Entry 3S17 (X-ray diffraction, 3.20 A resolution); this record covers chains A and E of the 12 polymer chains in the assembly.

== Chain A ==
Protein: DNA-directed RNA polymerase II subunit RPB1
Source organism: Saccharomyces cerevisiae
Notes: EC 2.7.7.6
UniProt: P04050 (RPB1_YEAST); residues 1-1733 here = UniProt positions 1-1733
Sequence (1733 residues; each row starts with the number of its first residue):
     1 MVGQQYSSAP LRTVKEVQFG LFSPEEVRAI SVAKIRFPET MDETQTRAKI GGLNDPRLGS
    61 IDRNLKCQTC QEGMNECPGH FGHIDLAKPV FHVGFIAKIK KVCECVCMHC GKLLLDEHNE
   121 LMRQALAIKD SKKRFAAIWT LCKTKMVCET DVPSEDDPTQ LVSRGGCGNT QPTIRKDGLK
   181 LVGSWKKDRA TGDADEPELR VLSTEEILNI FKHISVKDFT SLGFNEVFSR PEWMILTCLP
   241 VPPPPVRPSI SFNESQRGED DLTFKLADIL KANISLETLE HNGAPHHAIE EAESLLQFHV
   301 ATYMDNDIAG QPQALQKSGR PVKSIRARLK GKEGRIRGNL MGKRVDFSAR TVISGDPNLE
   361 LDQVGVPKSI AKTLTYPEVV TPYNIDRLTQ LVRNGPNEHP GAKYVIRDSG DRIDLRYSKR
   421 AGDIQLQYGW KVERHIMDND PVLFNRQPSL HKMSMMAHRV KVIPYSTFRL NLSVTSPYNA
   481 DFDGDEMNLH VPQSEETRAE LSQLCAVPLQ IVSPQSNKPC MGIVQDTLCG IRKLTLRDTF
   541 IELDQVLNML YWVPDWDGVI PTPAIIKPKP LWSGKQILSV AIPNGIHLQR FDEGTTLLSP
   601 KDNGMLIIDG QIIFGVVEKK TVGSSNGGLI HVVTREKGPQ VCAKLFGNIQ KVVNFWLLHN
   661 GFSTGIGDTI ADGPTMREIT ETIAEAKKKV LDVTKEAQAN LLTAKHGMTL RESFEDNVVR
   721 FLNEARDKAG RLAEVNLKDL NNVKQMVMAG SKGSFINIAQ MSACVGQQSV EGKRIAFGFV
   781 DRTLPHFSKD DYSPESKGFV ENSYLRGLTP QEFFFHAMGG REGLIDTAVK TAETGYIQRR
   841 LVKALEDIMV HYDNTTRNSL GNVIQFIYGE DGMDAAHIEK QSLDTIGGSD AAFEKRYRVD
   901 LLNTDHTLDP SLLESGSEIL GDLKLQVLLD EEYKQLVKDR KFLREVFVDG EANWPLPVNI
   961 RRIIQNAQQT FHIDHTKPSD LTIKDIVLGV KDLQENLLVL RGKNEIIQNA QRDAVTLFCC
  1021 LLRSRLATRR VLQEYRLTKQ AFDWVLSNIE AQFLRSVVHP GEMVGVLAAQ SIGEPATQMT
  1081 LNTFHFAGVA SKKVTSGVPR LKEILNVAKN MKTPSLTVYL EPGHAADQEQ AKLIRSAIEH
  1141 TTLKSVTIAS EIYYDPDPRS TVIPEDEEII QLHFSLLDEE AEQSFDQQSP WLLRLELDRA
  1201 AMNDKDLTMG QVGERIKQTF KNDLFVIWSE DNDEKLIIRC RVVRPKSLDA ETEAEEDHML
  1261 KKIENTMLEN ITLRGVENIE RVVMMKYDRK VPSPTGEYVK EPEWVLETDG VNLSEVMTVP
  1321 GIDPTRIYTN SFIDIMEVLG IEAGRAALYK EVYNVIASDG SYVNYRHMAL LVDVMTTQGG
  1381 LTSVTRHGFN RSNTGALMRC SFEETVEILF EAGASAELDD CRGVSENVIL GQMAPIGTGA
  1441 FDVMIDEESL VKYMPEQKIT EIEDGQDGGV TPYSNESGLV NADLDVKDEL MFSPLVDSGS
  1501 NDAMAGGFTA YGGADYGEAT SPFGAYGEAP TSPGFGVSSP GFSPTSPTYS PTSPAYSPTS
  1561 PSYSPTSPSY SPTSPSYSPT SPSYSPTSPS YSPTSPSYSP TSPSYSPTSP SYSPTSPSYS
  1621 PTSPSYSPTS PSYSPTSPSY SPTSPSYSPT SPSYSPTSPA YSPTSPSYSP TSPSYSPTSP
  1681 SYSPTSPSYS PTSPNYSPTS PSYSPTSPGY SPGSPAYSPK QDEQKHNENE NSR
Unresolved in the structure: 1-2, 155-160, 187-198, 1177-1186, 1244-1253, 1446-1733
Bound ions: Zn2+ site 1: Cys67, Cys70, Cys77, His80; Zn2+ site 2: Cys107, Cys110, Cys148, Cys167; Mg2+: Asp481, Asp483, Asp485 (shared with 1 residue of chain R)
Swiss-Prot annotation at these positions:
  - region: Pro248 to Asp260 (Lid loop), Asn306 to Lys323 (Rudder loop), Pro810 to Glu822 (Bridging helix)
  - binding site (Zn(2+)): Cys67, Cys70, Cys77, His80, Cys107, Cys110, Cys148, Cys167
  - binding site (Mg(2+)): Asp481, Asp483, Asp485
  - modified residue: Thr1471 (Phosphothreonine)
  - cross-link (Glycyl lysine isopeptide (Lys-Gly)): Lys695 (interchain with G-Cter in ubiquitin), Lys1246 (interchain with G-Cter in ubiquitin), Lys1350 (interchain with G-Cter in ubiquitin)

== Chain E ==
Protein: DNA-directed RNA polymerases I, II, and III subunit RPABC1
Source organism: Saccharomyces cerevisiae
UniProt: P20434 (RPAB1_YEAST); residue numbers follow UniProt; this construct covers 1-215
Sequence (215 residues; numbered 1 to 215; the number before each row is that of its first residue):
     1 MDQENERNIS RLWRAFRTVK EMVKDRGYFI TQEEVELPLE DFKAKYCDSM GRPQRKMMSF
    61 QANPTEESIS KFPDMGSLWV EFCDEPSVGV KTMKTFVIHI QEKNFQTGIF VYQNNITPSA
   121 MKLVPSIPPA TIETFNEAAL VVNITHHELV PKHIRLSSDE KRELLKRYRL KESQLPRIQR
   181 ADPVALYLGL KRGEVVKIIR KSETSGRYAS YRICM
Unresolved in the structure: 1

== How chain A and chain E interact ==
Pairs across the interface (98; chain A residue first):
  Asp853(A) - Arg169(E)
  Arg857(A) - Tyr168(E)  hydrogen bond (side chain-backbone)
  Arg857(A) - Leu170(E)
  Arg857(A) - Gln174(E)
  Leu860(A) - Gln174(E)  hydrogen bond (backbone-side chain)
  Gly861(A) - Gln174(E)  hydrogen bond (backbone-side chain)
  Asn862(A) - Gln174(E)
  Val863(A) - Leu170(E)  hydrophobic
  Val863(A) - Gln174(E)  hydrogen bond (backbone-backbone)
  Val863(A) - Pro176(E)
  Gln865(A) - Tyr208(E)
  Phe866(A) - Pro176(E)
  Phe866(A) - Tyr208(E)  hydrogen bond (backbone-side chain)
  Phe866(A) - Ala209(E)
  Phe866(A) - Ser210(E)
  Phe866(A) - Tyr211(E)
  Ile867(A) - Tyr208(E)  hydrophobic
  Gly869(A) - Thr204(E)  hydrogen bond (backbone-side chain)
  Glu870(A) - Arg200(E)  salt bridge
  Glu870(A) - Ser202(E)  hydrogen bond
  Glu870(A) - Thr204(E)
  Glu870(A) - Ser205(E)  hydrogen bond (backbone-side chain)
  Glu870(A) - Tyr208(E)
  Asp871(A) - Thr204(E)  hydrogen bond
  Asp871(A) - Ser205(E)
  Phe942(A) - Lys201(E)
  Phe942(A) - Gly206(E)
  Phe942(A) - Arg207(E)
  Val946(A) - Ser202(E)
  Phe947(A) - Glu203(E)
  Trp954(A) - Glu203(E)
  Asn1004(A) - Arg167(E)
  Glu1005(A) - Glu163(E)
  Glu1005(A) - Arg167(E)  salt bridge
  Ile1006(A) - Glu163(E)
  Ile1006(A) - Leu164(E)
  Ile1006(A) - Arg167(E)
  Ile1006(A) - Tyr168(E)  hydrophobic
  Ile1006(A) - Tyr211(E)
  Ile1007(A) - Tyr168(E)
  Ala1010(A) - Tyr168(E)
  Asp1013(A) - Ser205(E)
  Asp1013(A) - Arg207(E)
  Ala1014(A) - Ser205(E)
  Thr1016(A) - Ser205(E)
  Leu1017(A) - Glu203(E)
  Leu1017(A) - Thr204(E)
  Leu1017(A) - Ser205(E)  hydrogen bond (backbone-backbone)
  Leu1017(A) - Gly206(E)
  Met1317(A) - Val142(E)
  Met1317(A) - Ile144(E)  hydrophobic
  Thr1318(A) - Arg11(E)
  Thr1318(A) - Arg14(E)  hydrogen bond (backbone-side chain)
  Thr1318(A) - Ala138(E)
  Thr1318(A) - Val141(E)
  Thr1318(A) - Val142(E)
  Pro1324(A) - Val142(E)  hydrophobic
  Pro1324(A) - His147(E)  hydrogen bond (backbone-side chain)
  Thr1325(A) - His146(E)  hydrogen bond (side chain-backbone)
  Thr1325(A) - His147(E)  hydrogen bond (backbone-side chain)
  Thr1325(A) - Glu148(E)  hydrogen bond (backbone-backbone)
  Arg1326(A) - His147(E)
  Arg1326(A) - Glu148(E)
  Ile1327(A) - His147(E)  hydrogen bond (backbone-side chain)
  Glu1337(A) - Pro183(E)
  Val1338(A) - Ile144(E)
  Val1338(A) - Pro183(E)
  Leu1339(A) - Ile144(E)
  Leu1339(A) - His147(E)
  Leu1339(A) - Val150(E)
  Leu1339(A) - Pro183(E)
  Leu1339(A) - Val184(E)
  Gly1340(A) - Asp182(E)
  Gly1340(A) - Pro183(E)
  Ile1341(A) - Asp182(E)  hydrogen bond (backbone-side chain)
  Ile1341(A) - Arg212(E)
  Glu1342(A) - Pro151(E)
  Glu1342(A) - His153(E)
  Glu1342(A) - Ile198(E)
  Glu1342(A) - Arg200(E)  salt bridge
  Glu1342(A) - Arg212(E)  salt bridge
  Ala1343(A) - Leu149(E)
  Ala1343(A) - Val150(E)  hydrophobic
  Arg1345(A) - Arg200(E)
  Ala1346(A) - Leu149(E)  hydrophobic
  Ala1347(A) - Leu149(E)
  Tyr1349(A) - Glu203(E)
  Tyr1365(A) - Glu203(E)
  Tyr1365(A) - Thr204(E)
  Arg1366(A) - Thr204(E)
  Asp1373(A) - Arg200(E)  salt bridge
  Thr1376(A) - Arg212(E)  hydrogen bond (backbone-side chain)
  Thr1377(A) - Pro176(E)
  Thr1377(A) - Arg177(E)  hydrogen bond (backbone-backbone)
  Thr1377(A) - Arg212(E)
  Gln1378(A) - Arg177(E)
  Gly1379(A) - Arg177(E)
  Gly1379(A) - Gln179(E)
Interface residues without a listed pair, chain A (55 interface residues in all): Leu956, Val1319, Pro1320, Ile1335, Met1336, Gly1380
Interface residues without a listed pair, chain E (43 interface residues in all): Ser173, Leu175, Ile178

== In short ==
55 residues of chain A and 43 residues of chain E are in contact, with 19 hydrogen bonds and 5 salt bridges.
Among the polar pairs are Glu870(A)-Arg200(E), Glu1005(A)-Arg167(E) and Glu1342(A)-Arg200(E). Curated
annotation (UniProt) lists 8 Zn2+-binding residues and 3 Mg2+-binding residues on chain A.
Here chain A is DNA-directed RNA polymerase II subunit RPB1 and chain E is DNA-directed RNA polymerases I, II,
and III subunit RPABC1, both from Saccharomyces cerevisiae. Entry 3S17 (RNA Polymerase II Initiation Complex
with a 9-nt RNA) was determined by X-ray diffraction, deposited together with 3RZD, 3RZO, 3S14, 3S15, 3S16,
3S1M and 5 further entries.
